Entry 1RFX (X-ray diffraction, 2.00 A resolution); this record covers chains A and B of the 3 polymer chains in the assembly.

[Chain A (and B)]
Molecule: Resistin
Source organism: Mus musculus
Notes: chain B of this document is another copy of the same molecule, construct and numbering; everything in this record applies to it too
UniProt: Q99P87 (RSN_MOUSE); residues 1-94 here correspond to UniProt positions 21-114 (UniProt number = residue number + 20)
Amino-acid sequence (94 residues; numbered 1 to 94; the number before each row is that of its first residue):
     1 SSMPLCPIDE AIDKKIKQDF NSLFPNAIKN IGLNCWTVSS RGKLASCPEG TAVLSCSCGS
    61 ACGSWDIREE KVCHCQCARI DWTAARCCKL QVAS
Not modelled in the structure: 1-5
Cystine bridges: Cys35-Cys88, Cys47-Cys87, Cys56-Cys73, Cys58-Cys75, Cys62-Cys77

[How chain A and chain B interact]
Pairs across the interface (27):
  Ile12(A) - Ile12(B)  hydrophobic
  Asp13(A) - Lys15(B)  salt bridge
  Asp13(A) - Asp19(B)
  Ile16(A) - Lys15(B)
  Ile16(A) - Ile16(B)  hydrophobic
  Ile16(A) - Asp19(B)
  Ile16(A) - Phe20(B)  hydrophobic
  Phe20(A) - Phe20(B)  hydrophobic
  Phe20(A) - Leu23(B)
  Phe20(A) - Phe24(B)  hydrophobic
  Phe20(A) - Ala27(B)  hydrophobic
  Phe24(A) - Ala27(B)  hydrophobic
  Phe24(A) - Ile28(B)
  Ile28(A) - Ile31(B)  hydrophobic
  Ile28(A) - Val92(B)  hydrophobic
  Ile31(A) - Leu90(B)  hydrophobic
  Leu33(A) - Leu33(B)  hydrophobic
  Leu33(A) - Ala52(B)
  Leu33(A) - Leu54(B)  hydrophobic
  Leu33(A) - Glu70(B)
  Leu33(A) - Cys88(B)  hydrophobic
  Asn34(A) - Glu70(B)  hydrogen bond
  Cys35(A) - Leu54(B)  hydrophobic
  Cys35(A) - Glu70(B)  hydrogen bond (backbone-side chain)
  Leu54(A) - Leu54(B)
  Arg86(A) - Ile67(B)
  Cys88(A) - Leu54(B)  hydrophobic
Other interface residues (no listed pair), chain A (17 interface residues in all): Asp9, Lys17, Pro25, Leu90
Other interface residues (no listed pair), chain B (20 interface residues in all): Val53, Lys89

[Summary]
17 residues of chain A and 20 residues of chain B are in contact; the contacts include 2 hydrogen bonds and 1
salt bridge. Among the polar pairs are Asp13(A)-Lys15(B), Asn34(A)-Glu70(B) and Cys35(A)-Glu70(B).
Both chains are Resistin (Mus musculus). Entry 1RFX (Crystal Structure of resisitin) was determined by X-ray
diffraction (same publication as 1RGX and 1RH7).
